8WCA - chains C and R of the 5 polymer chains in the assembly; structure by electron microscopy, 3.48 A resolution.

Chain C:
Name: Guanine nucleotide-binding protein G(s) subunit alpha isoforms short
Source organism: Homo sapiens
Amino-acid sequence (362 residues; each row starts with the number of its first residue; numbering starts at 0):
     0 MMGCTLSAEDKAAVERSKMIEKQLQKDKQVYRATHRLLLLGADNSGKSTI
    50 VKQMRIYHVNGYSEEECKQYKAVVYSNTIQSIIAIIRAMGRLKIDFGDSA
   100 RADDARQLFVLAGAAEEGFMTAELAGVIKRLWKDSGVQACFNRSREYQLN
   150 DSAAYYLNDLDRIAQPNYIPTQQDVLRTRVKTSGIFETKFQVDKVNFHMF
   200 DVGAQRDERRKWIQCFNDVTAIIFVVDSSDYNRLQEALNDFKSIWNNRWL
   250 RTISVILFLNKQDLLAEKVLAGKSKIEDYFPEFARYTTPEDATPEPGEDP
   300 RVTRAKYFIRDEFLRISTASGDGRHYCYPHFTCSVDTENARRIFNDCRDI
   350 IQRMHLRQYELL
Unresolved in the structure: 0-3, 55-179, 295-296

Chain R:
Name: Trace amine-associated receptor 1
Source organism: Homo sapiens
UniProtKB: Q96RJ0 (TAAR1_HUMAN); residue numbers follow UniProt; this construct covers 1-339
Amino-acid sequence (339 residues; row label = number of the first residue in the row):
     1 MMPFCHNIINISCVKNNWSNDVRASLYSLMVLIILTTLVGNLIVIVSISH
    51 FKQLHTPTNWLIHSMATVDFLLGCLVMPYSMVRSAEHCWYFGEVFCKIHT
   101 STDIMLSSASIFHLSFISIDRYYAVCDPLRYKAKMNILVICVMIFISWSV
   151 PAVFAFGMIFLELNFKGAEEIYYKHVHCRGGCSVFFSKISGVLTFMTSFY
   201 IPGSIMLCVYYRIYLIAKEQARLISDANQKLQIGLEMKNGISQSKERKAV
   251 KTLGIVMGVFLICWCPFFICTVMDPFLHYIIPPTLNDVLIWFGYLNSTFN
   301 PMVYAFFYPWFRKALKMMLFGKIFQKDSSRCKLFLELSS
Unresolved in the structure: 1-21, 180-182, 225-246, 320-339
Curated features (UniProtKB/Swiss-Prot):
  - region: His-175 to Phe-186 (Extracellular Loop 2 (ECL2))
  - binding site (2-phenylethylamine): Asp-103
  - glycosylation (N-linked (GlcNAc...) asparagine): Asn-10, Asn-17
  - natural variant: Thr-252 (T252A: Reduced activation of G(i) G alpha proteins in response to agonist-binding)
  - mutagenesis: His-55 (H55A: Reduced activation of G(s) G alpha proteins in response to agonist-binding), Arg-83 (R83A: Reduced activation of G(i) G alpha proteins in response to agonist-binding. Does not affect activation of G(s) G alpha proteins in response to agonist-binding ...), Cys-88 (C88S: Slightly affects G-protein coupled receptor activity), Cys-96 (C96S: Abolished G-protein coupled receptor activity), Asp-103 (D103A/N: Abolished activation of G(s) G alpha proteins in response to agonist-binding), Ile-104 (I104A: Reduced activation of G alpha proteins in response to agonist-binding), Ser-107 (S107A: Abolished activation of G(s) G alpha proteins in response to agonist-binding. Does not affect activation of G(i) or G(q) G alpha proteins in response to agonist-binding), Leu-114 (L114A: Reduced activation of G(i) G alpha proteins in response to agonist-binding), Phe-154 (F154A: Abolished activation of G alpha proteins in response to agonist-binding), Cys-178 (C178S: Slightly affects G-protein coupled receptor activity), Ser-183 (S183A: Reduced activation of G(i) G alpha proteins in response to agonist-binding. Does not affect activation of G(s) G alpha proteins in response to agonist-binding), Val-184 (V184A: Abolished activation of G alpha proteins in response to agonist-binding; V184P: Decreased G-protein coupled receptor activity in response to p-tyramine-binding), 17 further mutagenesis entries in UniProt
Residues lining bound ligands: 2-phenylethylamine (PEA): Asp-103, Ile-104, Ser-107, Phe-186, Thr-194, Trp-264, Phe-267, Phe-268, Ile-290, Tyr-294

How chain C and chain R interact:
Contacting residue pairs (31; chain C residue first):
  Ala-32(C) with Ala-133(R), hydrophobic
  His-34(C) with Leu-129(R), hydrogen bond (side chain-backbone)
  Asp-192(C) with Arg-130(R), hydrogen bond (backbone-side chain)
  Val-194(C) with Arg-130(R)
  Tyr-325(C) with Ile-224(R)
  Phe-343(C) with Leu-129(R), hydrophobic
  Cys-346(C) with Leu-129(R), hydrophobic
  Arg-347(C) with Pro-128(R); Leu-129(R)
  Ile-350(C) with Pro-128(R)
  Gln-351(C) with Pro-128(R); Gln-220(R)
  Arg-352(C) with Gln-220(R); Ile-224(R)
  His-354(C) with Ala-124(R), hydrogen bond (side chain-backbone); Val-125(R); Pro-128(R)
  Leu-355(C) with Val-125(R), hydrophobic; Gln-220(R)
  Gln-357(C) with Trp-310(R)
  Tyr-358(C) with Arg-121(R); Ala-124(R)
  Glu-359(C) with Lys-248(R); Phe-307(R); Tyr-308(R); Pro-309(R)
  Leu-360(C) with Ile-213(R), hydrophobic; Ala-217(R), hydrophobic; Ala-249(R); Leu-253(R), hydrophobic
  Leu-361(C) with Lys-248(R)
Other interface residues (no listed pair), chain C (20 interface residues in all): Arg-31, Asp-348
Other interface residues (no listed pair), chain R (24 interface residues in all): Pro-57, Tyr-131, Lys-132, Ile-216, Leu-223, Thr-252

Overview:
Chain C and chain R form an interface of 20 and 24 residues respectively, with 3 hydrogen bonds. Polar pairs
include His-34(C)/Leu-129(R), Asp-192(C)/Arg-130(R) and His-354(C)/Ala-124(R). Chain R binds
2-phenylethylamine. From UniProt: residue binding 2-phenylethylamine Asp-103(R) and 29 mutagenesis sites on
chain R.
Chain C is Guanine nucleotide-binding protein G(s) subunit alpha isoforms short and chain R is Trace
amine-associated receptor 1, both from Homo sapiens; the structure, Cryo-EM structure of the PEA-bound
hTAAR1-Gs complex, was determined by electron microscopy, deposited together with 8WC3, 8WC4, 8WC5, 8WC6,
8WC7, 8WC8, 8WC9 and 8WCB.
